7OOD - chains 3 and r of the 31 polymer chains in the assembly; structure by electron microscopy, 3.40 A resolution.

Chain 3:
Molecule: 23S ribosomal RNA
From: Mycoplasma pneumoniae (strain ATCC 29342 / M129)
Sequence (2907 nucleotides; numbered 1 to 2907; the number before each row is that of its first residue):
     1 UACAAUAAGUUACUAAGGGCUUAUGGUGGAUGCCUUGGCACUAAUAGGCG
    51 AUGAAGGACGUGUUAACCUGCGAUAAGCUUCGGGUAGGUGGUAAGAACCU
   101 CAGAUCCGGAGAUUUCCGAAUGGAGCAAUCCGGUAGUUGGAAACAGCUAU
   151 CAUUAAUUGAUGAAUAAAUAGUCAAUUAAAGCAAUACGUGGUGAAGUGAA
   201 ACAUCUCAGUAGCCACAGGAAAAGAAAACGAAUGUGAUUCCGUGUGUAGU
   251 GGCGAGCGAAAGCGGAACAGGCCAAACUUAUCAUUAGAUAGGGGUUGUAG
   301 GGCUUGCAAUGUGGACUUGAAAACGAUAGAAGAAGCUGUUGGAAAGCAGC
   351 GCGCAAAAGGGUGAUAGCCCCGUAUUUGAAAUUGUUUUCAUACCUAGCGA
   401 GAUCCCUGAGUAGCUCGGAAAACGUUAUUUUGAGUGAAUCUGCCCAGACC
   451 AUUGGGUAAGCCUAAAUACUAAUUAGUGACCGAUAGCGAAACAGUACCGU
   501 GAGGGAAAGGUGAAAAGAACCCAGAGAUGGGAGUGAAAUAGAUUCUGAAA
   551 CCAUAUGCCUACAACGUGUCAGAGCACAUUAAUGUGUGAUGGCGUGCGUU
   601 UUGAAGUAUGAGCCGGCGAGUUAUGAUAGCAAGCGUUAGUUAACCAGGAG
   651 AUGGGGAGCUGUAGCGAAAGCGAGUUUUAAAAGAGCGUUUGUUUGUUAUU
   701 AUAGACCCGAAACGGGUUGAGCUAGUCAUGAGCAGGUUGAAGGUUGAGUA
   751 ACAUCAACUGGAGGACCGAACCGACUCUCGUUGAAACGAUAGCGGAUGAC
   801 UUGUGAUUAGGGGUGAAAUUCCAAUCGAAAUCCGUGAUAGCUGGUUCUCG
   851 UCGAAAUAGCUUUAAGGCUAGCGUGAGAUCACAAAUAAGUGGAGGUAAAG
   901 CUACUGAAUGUAUGAUGGCGCCACCUAGGCGUACUGAAUACAAUUAAACU
   951 CUGAAUGCCAUUUAUUUUAUUCUCGCAGUCAGACAGUGGGGGAUAAGCUU
  1001 CAUUGUCAAGAGGGGAAGAGCCCAGAUCAUUAAAUAAGGUCCCCAAAAUA
  1051 UACUAAGUGGAAAAGGAUGUGAAAGUGCUAAAACAGCAAGGAUGUUGGCU
  1101 UAGAAGCAGCCAUCGUUUAAAGAGUGCGUAACAGCUCACUUGUCGAGUGU
  1151 UUUUGCGCCGAAGAUGUAACGGGGCUAAGUAUAUUACCGAAUUUAUGGAU
  1201 AAGAUUUAUAUCUUGUGGUAGACGAGCGUUGUAUUGGAGUUGAAGUCAAA
  1251 GCGUGAGCAUUGGUGGAUCCAAUACAAGUGAGAAUGCCGGCAUGAGUAAC
  1301 GCUUGGGAGUGAGAAUCUCCCAAACCGAUUGACUAAGGUUUCCUGGACCA
  1351 GGGUCGUCCUUCCAGGGUUAGUCUGGACCUAAGCUGAGGCUGAAAAGCGU
  1401 AGGCGAUGGACAACAGGUUAAUAUUCCUGUACUUACAGUUAGACUGAUGG
  1451 AGUGACAAAGAAGGUUUUCCACCCCCAUAAUUGGAUUUGGGGAUAAAUCA
  1501 UAAGGUGGUACAAUAGGCAAAUCCGUUGUGCAUAACAUUGAGUGAUGAUG
  1551 UCGAGUGAAUGAGUGAUCAAGUAGCGAAGGUGGUAUUAAUCAUGCUUUCA
  1601 AGAAAAGCUUCUAGGGUUAAUCUAGCUGUAACCAGUACCGAGAACGAACA
  1651 CACGUAGUCAAGGAGAGGAUCCUAAGGUUAGCGAGUGAACUAUAGCCAAG
  1701 GAACUCUGCAAAUUAACCCCGUAAGUUAGCGAGAAGGGGUGCUUAUGUAA
  1751 AAGUAAGCCGCAGUGAAGAACGAGGGGGGACUGUUUAACUAAAACACAAC
  1801 UCUAUGCCAAACCGUAAGGUGAUGUAUAUGGGGUGACACCUGCCCAGUGC
  1851 UGGAAGGUUAAAGAAGGAGGUUAGCGCAAGCGAAGCUUUUAACUGAAGCC
  1901 CCAGUGAACGGCGGCCGUAACUAUAACGGUCCUAAGGUAGCGAAAUUCCU
  1951 AGUCGGGUAAAUUCCGUCCCGCUUGAAUGGUGUAACCAUCUCUUGACUGU
  2001 CUCGGCUAUAGACUCGGUGAAAUCCAGGUACGGGUGAAGACACCCGUUAG
  2051 GCGCAACGGGACGGAAAGACCCCGUGAAGCUUUACUGUAGCUUAAUAUUG
  2101 AUCAGGACAUUAUCAUGUAGAGAAUAGGUAGGAGCAAUCGAUGCAAGUUC
  2151 GCUAGGACUUGUUGAUGCGAAAGGUGGAAUACUACCCUUGGUUGUGUGCU
  2201 GUUCUAAUUGGUAACUGUUAUCCAGUUUCAAGACAGUGUUAGGUGGGCAG
  2251 UUUGACUGGGGCGGUCGCCUCCUAAAAGGUAACGGAGGCGUACAAAGGUA
  2301 CCUUCAGUACGGUUGGAAAUCGUAUGUAGAGUGUAAUGGUGUAAGGGUGC
  2351 UUGACUGUGAGACAUACAGGUCGAACAGGUGAGAAAUCAGGUCAUAGUGA
  2401 UCCGGUGGUCCAGUAUGGAAUGGCCAUCGCUCAACGGAUAAAAGCUACUC
  2451 CGGGGAUAACAGGCUGAUACUGCCCAAGAGUUCAUAUCGACGGCAGUGUU
  2501 UGGCACCUCGAUGUCGACUCAUCUCAUCCUCGAGCUGAAGCAGGUUCGAA
  2551 GGGUUCGGCUGUUCGCCGAUUAAAGAGAUACGUGAGUUGGGUUCAAACCG
  2601 UCGUGAGACAGGUUGGUCCCUAUCUAUUGUGCCCGUAGGAAGAUUGAAGA
  2651 GUGUUGCUUCUAGUACGAGAGGACCGAAGCGAGGACACCUCUUAUGCUCC
  2701 AGUUGUAGCGCCAGCUGCACCGCUGGGUAGUAACGUGUCUAUUAGAUAAA
  2751 CGCUGAAAGCAUCUAAGUGUGAAACUAUCUCAAAGAUUAAUCUUCCCAUU
  2801 UCGCAAGAAAGUAAGAGCCGUCAAAGACGAUGACGUUGAUAGGUUACAGG
  2851 UGUAAGCAUAGUGAUAUGUUGAGCUGAGUAAUACUAAUUGCUCGAGGACU
  2901 UAUUGGA
Not modelled in the structure: 1-7, 1560-1569, 2803-2806, 2901-2907
Metal / ion sites: Mg2+ site 1 near G447 (its only coordinating residue here); Mg2+ site 2 near U600 (its only coordinating residue here); Mg2+ site 3: U609, A2511; Mg2+ site 4 near U781 (its only coordinating residue here); Mg2+ site 5 near A898 (its only coordinating residue here); Mg2+ site 6: A1295, U2623; Mg2+ site 7: A1298, C2013; Mg2+ site 8: A1298, A1299, A2012; Mg2+ site 9 near G1642 (its only coordinating residue here); Mg2+ site 10 near A1656 (its only coordinating residue here); Mg2+ site 11 near U1670 (its only coordinating residue here); Mg2+ site 12 near G1835 (its only coordinating residue here); 5 more Mg2+ sites not listed; 1 more K+ sites not listed
Small-molecule neighbours: chloramphenicol (CLM): G2068, A2459, C2460, A2511, U2512, G2513, U2514

Chain r:
Name: 50S ribosomal protein L22
From: Mycoplasma pneumoniae (strain ATCC 29342 / M129)
UniProt: P75575 (RL22_MYCPN); numbering as in UniProt (aligned over 1-159)
Chain sequence (159 residues; numbered 1 to 159; the number before each row is that of its first residue):
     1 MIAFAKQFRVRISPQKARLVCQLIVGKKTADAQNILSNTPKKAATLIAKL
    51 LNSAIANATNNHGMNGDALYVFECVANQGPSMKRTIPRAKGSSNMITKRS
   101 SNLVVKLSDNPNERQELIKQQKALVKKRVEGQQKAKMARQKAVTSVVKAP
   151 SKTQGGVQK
Not modelled in the structure: 140-159
Disulfides: Cys21-Cys74

Chain 3 / chain r interface:
Pairs across the interface - 95 pairs, chain 3 then chain r:
  A23(3) - Gln121(r)  hydrogen bond to the sugar
  G25(3) - Asn77(r)  hydrogen bond to the base
  G26(3) - Asn77(r)  sugar contact
  G26(3) - Gln78(r)  hydrogen bond to the sugar
  G26(3) - Asn102(r)  hydrogen bond to the sugar
  U27(3) - Gln78(r)  sugar contact
  U27(3) - Pro80(r)  phosphate contact
  U27(3) - Asn102(r)  sugar contact
  G28(3) - Pro80(r)  phosphate contact
  G28(3) - Ser81(r)  phosphate contact
  C522(3) - Ala56(r)  sugar contact
  C522(3) - Asn57(r)  base contact
  C522(3) - Asn60(r)  hydrogen bond to the sugar
  A523(3) - Ser53(r)  sugar contact
  A523(3) - Ala56(r)  sugar contact
  G524(3) - Lys49(r)  sugar contact
  G526(3) - Lys49(r)  base contact
  A527(3) - Gln7(r)  base contact
  U528(3) - Gln7(r)  hydrogen bond to the sugar
  G529(3) - Ala5(r)  sugar contact
  G529(3) - Lys6(r)  hydrogen bond to the sugar
  G529(3) - Asn57(r)  hydrogen bond to the base
  G530(3) - Phe4(r)  phosphate contact
  G530(3) - Asn57(r)  sugar contact
  G530(3) - Asn61(r)  hydrogen bond to the sugar
  G530(3) - His62(r)  sugar contact
  G531(3) - Asn61(r)  sugar contact
  G531(3) - His62(r)  salt bridge to the phosphate
  U543(3) - Phe8(r)  stacking on the base
  C552(3) - Gln78(r)  hydrogen bond to the sugar
  A553(3) - Arg18(r)  phosphate contact
  A553(3) - Val75(r)  sugar contact
  U554(3) - Arg18(r)  salt bridge to the phosphate
  U554(3) - Glu73(r)  hydrogen bond to the sugar
  U554(3) - Val75(r)  sugar contact
  A555(3) - Arg114(r)  hydrogen bond to the sugar
  U556(3) - Ile118(r)  sugar contact
  U579(3) - Lys126(r)  salt bridge to the phosphate
  U579(3) - Val129(r)  sugar contact
  U580(3) - Val129(r)  phosphate contact
  U580(3) - Gln132(r)  hydrogen bond to the sugar
  A581(3) - Lys136(r)  phosphate contact
  U782(3) - Arg88(r)  hydrogen bond to the sugar
  U782(3) - Ala89(r)  phosphate contact
  U782(3) - Lys90(r)  salt bridge to the phosphate
  G783(3) - Arg88(r)  salt bridge to the phosphate
  G783(3) - Ala89(r)  hydrogen bond to the phosphate
  A785(3) - Arg88(r)  phosphate contact
  A786(3) - Arg88(r)  phosphate contact
  A786(3) - Lys90(r)  hydrogen bond to the phosphate
  A1248(3) - Arg128(r)  hydrogen bond to the base
  A1249(3) - Arg128(r)  hydrogen bond to the sugar
  U1260(3) - Gln132(r)  hydrogen bond to the base
  U1261(3) - Arg128(r)  hydrogen bond to the sugar
  U1261(3) - Gly131(r)  hydrogen bond to the sugar
  U1261(3) - Gln132(r)  hydrogen bond to the sugar
  U1261(3) - Ala135(r)  sugar contact
  G1262(3) - Lys127(r)  sugar contact
  G1262(3) - Arg128(r)  sugar contact
  G1263(3) - Lys127(r)  salt bridge to the phosphate
  C1291(3) - Ser81(r)  phosphate contact
  A1292(3) - Gln78(r)  hydrogen bond to the phosphate
  A1292(3) - Arg99(r)  salt bridge to the phosphate
  G1296(3) - Ser13(r)  hydrogen bond to the base
  G1296(3) - Gln15(r)  base contact
  G1296(3) - Lys16(r)  base contact
  G1296(3) - Arg99(r)  base contact
  A1350(3) - Arg11(r)  phosphate contact
  A1350(3) - Arg84(r)  hydrogen bond to the phosphate
  G1351(3) - Arg84(r)  salt bridge to the phosphate
  G1351(3) - Lys98(r)  salt bridge to the phosphate
  A1648(3) - Pro87(r)  base contact
  A1648(3) - Arg88(r)  base contact
  A1648(3) - Gly91(r)  base contact
  A1648(3) - Ser92(r)  base contact
  A1648(3) - Ser93(r)  base contact
  C1649(3) - Pro87(r)  base contact
  G2016(3) - Pro40(r)  sugar contact
  G2016(3) - Lys41(r)  salt bridge to the phosphate
  G2017(3) - Lys41(r)  phosphate contact
  G2017(3) - Lys42(r)  hydrogen bond to the phosphate
  U2018(3) - Arg11(r)  hydrogen bond to the phosphate
  U2018(3) - Lys16(r)  salt bridge to the phosphate
  U2018(3) - Lys42(r)  phosphate contact
  G2019(3) - Arg11(r)  salt bridge to the phosphate
  G2019(3) - Lys16(r)  salt bridge to the phosphate
  G2019(3) - Ile96(r)  phosphate contact
  G2019(3) - Thr97(r)  phosphate contact
  G2019(3) - Lys98(r)  phosphate contact
  A2020(3) - Arg88(r)  base contact
  A2020(3) - Asn94(r)  hydrogen bond to the sugar
  A2020(3) - Met95(r)  phosphate contact
  A2020(3) - Thr97(r)  hydrogen bond to the phosphate
  A2021(3) - Asn94(r)  sugar contact
  U2621(3) - Arg88(r)  base contact
Also at the interface, not in a pair above, chain 3 (55 interface residues in all): C521, A525, C551, A578, U781, A1295, G1352, G1353
Also at the interface, not in a pair above, chain r (61 interface residues in all): Gln22, Asn52, Ala76, Gly79, Met82, Lys83, Ile86, Lys122, Leu124

In short:
55 residues of chain 3 and 61 residues of chain r are in contact; the contacts include 29 hydrogen bonds, 13
salt bridges and 1 aromatic stacking contact. Among the polar pairs are G25(3)-Asn77(r), G529(3)-Asn57(r) and
A1248(3)-Arg128(r). Ligands of chain 3: chloramphenicol.
Here chain 3 is 23S ribosomal RNA and chain r is 50S ribosomal protein L22, both from Mycoplasma pneumoniae
(strain ATCC 29342 / M129). Entry 7OOD (Mycoplasma pneumoniae 50S subunit of ribosomes in
chloramphenicol-treated cells) was determined by electron microscopy together with 7OOC, 7P6Z, 7PAH, 7PAI,
7PAJ, 7PAK and 23 further entries from the same study.
